PDB entry 1PX4 | X-ray diffraction, 1.60 A resolution | chains A and D of the 4 polymer chains in the assembly

Chain A (and D):
Name: beta-galactosidase
From: Escherichia coli
Notes: EC 3.2.1.23; chain D of this document is another copy of the same molecule, construct and numbering; everything in this record applies to it too
UniProt: P00722 (BGAL_ECOLI); residue numbers follow UniProt; this construct covers 9-1023
Amino-acid sequence (1023 residues; each row starts with the number of its first residue):
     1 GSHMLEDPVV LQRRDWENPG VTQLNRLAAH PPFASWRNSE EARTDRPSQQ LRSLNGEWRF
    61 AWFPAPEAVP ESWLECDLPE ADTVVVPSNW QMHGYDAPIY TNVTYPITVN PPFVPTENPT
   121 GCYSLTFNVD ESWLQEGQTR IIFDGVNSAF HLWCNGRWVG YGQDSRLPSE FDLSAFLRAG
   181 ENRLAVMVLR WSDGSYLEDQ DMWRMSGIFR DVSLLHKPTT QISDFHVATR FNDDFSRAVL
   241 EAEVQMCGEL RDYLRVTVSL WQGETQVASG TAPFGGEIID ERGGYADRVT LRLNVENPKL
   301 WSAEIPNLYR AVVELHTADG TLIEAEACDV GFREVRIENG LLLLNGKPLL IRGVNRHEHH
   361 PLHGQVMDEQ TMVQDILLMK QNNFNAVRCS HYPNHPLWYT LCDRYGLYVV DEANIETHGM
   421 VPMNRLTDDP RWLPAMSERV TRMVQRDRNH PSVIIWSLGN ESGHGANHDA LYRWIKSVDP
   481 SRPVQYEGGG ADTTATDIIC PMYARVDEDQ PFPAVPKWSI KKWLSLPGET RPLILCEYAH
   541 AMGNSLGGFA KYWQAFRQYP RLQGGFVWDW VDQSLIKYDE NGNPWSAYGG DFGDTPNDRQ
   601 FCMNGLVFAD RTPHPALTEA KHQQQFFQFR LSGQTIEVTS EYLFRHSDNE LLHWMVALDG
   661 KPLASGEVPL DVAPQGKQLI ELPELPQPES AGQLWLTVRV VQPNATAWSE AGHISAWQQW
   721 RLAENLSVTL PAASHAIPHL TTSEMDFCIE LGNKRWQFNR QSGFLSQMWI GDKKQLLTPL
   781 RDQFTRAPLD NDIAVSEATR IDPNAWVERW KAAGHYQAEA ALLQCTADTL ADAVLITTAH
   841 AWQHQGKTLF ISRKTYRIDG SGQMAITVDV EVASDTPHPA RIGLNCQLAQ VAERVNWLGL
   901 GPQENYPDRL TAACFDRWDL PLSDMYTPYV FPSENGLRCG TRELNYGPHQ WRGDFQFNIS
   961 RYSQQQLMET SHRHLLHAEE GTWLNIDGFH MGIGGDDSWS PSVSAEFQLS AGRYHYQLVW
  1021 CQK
Disordered / not traced: 1-12
Differences from the reference sequence: cloning artifact (1-8); engineered mutation Ala794 (Gly in P00722)
Ion coordination: Mg2+ site 1: Asp15, Asn18, Val21, Gln163, Asp193; Na+ site 1: Asp201, Phe601, Asn604 (together with 1-methylethyl 1-thio-galactoside); Mg2+ site 2: Glu416, His418, Glu461; Na+ site 2: Phe556, Tyr559, Leu562; Mg2+ site 3 near Asn597 (its only coordinating residue here); Na+ site 3: Ser647, Glu650, Leu670 (together with dimethyl sulfoxide); Na+ site 4: Pro932, Leu967, Thr970
Ligand contacts: 1-methylethyl 1-thio-galactoside (IPT; 1-methylethyl 1-thio-beta-D-galactopyranoside): Asn102, Val103, Asp201, His418, Glu461, Met502, Tyr503, Glu537, His540, Trp568, Phe601, Asn604, Trp999

Interface between chain A and chain D:
Contacting residue pairs (86; chain A residue first):
  Arg13(A) with Arg13(D); Asp15(D), salt bridge; Leu24(D)
  Asp15(A) with Arg13(D), salt bridge
  Asn18(A) with Leu24(D)
  Gly20(A) with Gly20(D)
  Val21(A) with Val21(D), hydrophobic
  Leu24(A) with Arg13(D); Asn18(D)
  Arg26(A) with Arg431(D), hydrogen bond (backbone-side chain)
  Leu27(A) with Arg431(D)
  Ala28(A) with Arg431(D)
  Val103(A) with Arg282(D)
  Ile278(A) with Pro513(D); Ala514(D)
  Ile279(A) with Pro422(D), hydrophobic; Asn424(D); Ala514(D); Val515(D)
  Asp280(A) with Pro422(D); Met423(D), hydrogen bond (side chain-backbone); Asn424(D), hydrogen bond (side chain-backbone); Gly463(D); Val515(D)
  Glu281(A) with Met423(D); Val515(D)
  Arg282(A) with Val103(D); His418(D), hydrogen bond (side chain-backbone); Gly419(D), hydrogen bond (side chain-backbone); Met420(D), hydrogen bond (side chain-backbone); Val421(D); Pro422(D); Met423(D)
  Gly283(A) with Pro422(D)
  Gly284(A) with Pro422(D)
  Tyr285(A) with Pro422(D); Asn424(D), hydrogen bond; Arg425(D)
  Asp287(A) with Arg425(D), salt bridge
  His418(A) with Arg282(D), hydrogen bond (backbone-side chain)
  Gly419(A) with Arg282(D), hydrogen bond (backbone-side chain)
  Met420(A) with Arg282(D), hydrogen bond (backbone-side chain)
  Val421(A) with Arg282(D)
  Pro422(A) with Ile279(D), hydrophobic; Asp280(D); Arg282(D); Gly283(D); Gly284(D); Tyr285(D), hydrophobic
  Met423(A) with Asp280(D), hydrogen bond (backbone-side chain); Glu281(D); Arg282(D)
  Asn424(A) with Ile279(D); Asp280(D), hydrogen bond (backbone-side chain); Tyr285(D), hydrogen bond
  Arg425(A) with Tyr285(D); Asp287(D), salt bridge
  Pro430(A) with Thr441(D); Gln445(D)
  Arg431(A) with Arg26(D), hydrogen bond (side chain-backbone); Ala28(D)
  Leu433(A) with Ser437(D)
  Pro434(A) with Pro434(D), hydrophobic
  Ser437(A) with Leu433(D)
  Thr441(A) with Pro430(D)
  Gln445(A) with Pro430(D)
  Gly463(A) with Asp280(D)
  Ala466(A) with Trp474(D); Val478(D), hydrophobic
  Asp469(A) with Arg473(D); Ser477(D), hydrogen bond
  Ala470(A) with Ala470(D)
  Tyr472(A) with Arg473(D)
  Arg473(A) with Asp469(D); Arg473(D)
  Trp474(A) with Ala466(D); Asn467(D)
  Ser477(A) with Asp469(D), hydrogen bond
  Val478(A) with Ala466(D), hydrophobic
  Thr494(A) with Arg473(D), hydrogen bond (backbone-side chain)
  Pro513(A) with Ile278(D), hydrophobic
  Ala514(A) with Ile278(D); Ile279(D)
  Val515(A) with Ile279(D); Asp280(D); Glu281(D)
Also at the interface, not in a pair above, chain A (54 interface residues in all): Gln23, Ala286, Asp428, Asn467, Leu471, Glu487, Lys517
Also at the interface, not in a pair above, chain D (52 interface residues in all): Gln23, Leu27, Ala286, Asp428, Glu487, Thr494, Lys517

In short:
54 residues of chain A and 52 residues of chain D are in contact, with 17 hydrogen bonds and 4 salt bridges.
Among the polar pairs are Arg13(A)-Asp15(D), Asp287(A)-Arg425(D) and Arg26(A)-Arg431(D). Bound to chain A:
1-methylethyl 1-thio-galactoside.
Chain A and chain D are both beta-galactosidase (Escherichia coli); the structure, E. coli (lacz)
beta-galactosidase (G794A) with iptg bound, was determined by X-ray diffraction together with 1PX3 from the
same study.
